PDB entry 8EM4 | electron microscopy, 2.83 A resolution | chains A and B

== Chain A (and B) ==
Name: Low-density lipoprotein receptor-related protein 2
Source organism: Mus musculus
Notes: chain B of this document is another copy of the same molecule, construct and numbering; everything in this record applies to it too
Reference sequence: A2ARV4 (LRP2_MOUSE); residue numbers follow UniProt; this construct covers 1-4660
Chain sequence (4660 residues; each row starts with the number of its first residue):
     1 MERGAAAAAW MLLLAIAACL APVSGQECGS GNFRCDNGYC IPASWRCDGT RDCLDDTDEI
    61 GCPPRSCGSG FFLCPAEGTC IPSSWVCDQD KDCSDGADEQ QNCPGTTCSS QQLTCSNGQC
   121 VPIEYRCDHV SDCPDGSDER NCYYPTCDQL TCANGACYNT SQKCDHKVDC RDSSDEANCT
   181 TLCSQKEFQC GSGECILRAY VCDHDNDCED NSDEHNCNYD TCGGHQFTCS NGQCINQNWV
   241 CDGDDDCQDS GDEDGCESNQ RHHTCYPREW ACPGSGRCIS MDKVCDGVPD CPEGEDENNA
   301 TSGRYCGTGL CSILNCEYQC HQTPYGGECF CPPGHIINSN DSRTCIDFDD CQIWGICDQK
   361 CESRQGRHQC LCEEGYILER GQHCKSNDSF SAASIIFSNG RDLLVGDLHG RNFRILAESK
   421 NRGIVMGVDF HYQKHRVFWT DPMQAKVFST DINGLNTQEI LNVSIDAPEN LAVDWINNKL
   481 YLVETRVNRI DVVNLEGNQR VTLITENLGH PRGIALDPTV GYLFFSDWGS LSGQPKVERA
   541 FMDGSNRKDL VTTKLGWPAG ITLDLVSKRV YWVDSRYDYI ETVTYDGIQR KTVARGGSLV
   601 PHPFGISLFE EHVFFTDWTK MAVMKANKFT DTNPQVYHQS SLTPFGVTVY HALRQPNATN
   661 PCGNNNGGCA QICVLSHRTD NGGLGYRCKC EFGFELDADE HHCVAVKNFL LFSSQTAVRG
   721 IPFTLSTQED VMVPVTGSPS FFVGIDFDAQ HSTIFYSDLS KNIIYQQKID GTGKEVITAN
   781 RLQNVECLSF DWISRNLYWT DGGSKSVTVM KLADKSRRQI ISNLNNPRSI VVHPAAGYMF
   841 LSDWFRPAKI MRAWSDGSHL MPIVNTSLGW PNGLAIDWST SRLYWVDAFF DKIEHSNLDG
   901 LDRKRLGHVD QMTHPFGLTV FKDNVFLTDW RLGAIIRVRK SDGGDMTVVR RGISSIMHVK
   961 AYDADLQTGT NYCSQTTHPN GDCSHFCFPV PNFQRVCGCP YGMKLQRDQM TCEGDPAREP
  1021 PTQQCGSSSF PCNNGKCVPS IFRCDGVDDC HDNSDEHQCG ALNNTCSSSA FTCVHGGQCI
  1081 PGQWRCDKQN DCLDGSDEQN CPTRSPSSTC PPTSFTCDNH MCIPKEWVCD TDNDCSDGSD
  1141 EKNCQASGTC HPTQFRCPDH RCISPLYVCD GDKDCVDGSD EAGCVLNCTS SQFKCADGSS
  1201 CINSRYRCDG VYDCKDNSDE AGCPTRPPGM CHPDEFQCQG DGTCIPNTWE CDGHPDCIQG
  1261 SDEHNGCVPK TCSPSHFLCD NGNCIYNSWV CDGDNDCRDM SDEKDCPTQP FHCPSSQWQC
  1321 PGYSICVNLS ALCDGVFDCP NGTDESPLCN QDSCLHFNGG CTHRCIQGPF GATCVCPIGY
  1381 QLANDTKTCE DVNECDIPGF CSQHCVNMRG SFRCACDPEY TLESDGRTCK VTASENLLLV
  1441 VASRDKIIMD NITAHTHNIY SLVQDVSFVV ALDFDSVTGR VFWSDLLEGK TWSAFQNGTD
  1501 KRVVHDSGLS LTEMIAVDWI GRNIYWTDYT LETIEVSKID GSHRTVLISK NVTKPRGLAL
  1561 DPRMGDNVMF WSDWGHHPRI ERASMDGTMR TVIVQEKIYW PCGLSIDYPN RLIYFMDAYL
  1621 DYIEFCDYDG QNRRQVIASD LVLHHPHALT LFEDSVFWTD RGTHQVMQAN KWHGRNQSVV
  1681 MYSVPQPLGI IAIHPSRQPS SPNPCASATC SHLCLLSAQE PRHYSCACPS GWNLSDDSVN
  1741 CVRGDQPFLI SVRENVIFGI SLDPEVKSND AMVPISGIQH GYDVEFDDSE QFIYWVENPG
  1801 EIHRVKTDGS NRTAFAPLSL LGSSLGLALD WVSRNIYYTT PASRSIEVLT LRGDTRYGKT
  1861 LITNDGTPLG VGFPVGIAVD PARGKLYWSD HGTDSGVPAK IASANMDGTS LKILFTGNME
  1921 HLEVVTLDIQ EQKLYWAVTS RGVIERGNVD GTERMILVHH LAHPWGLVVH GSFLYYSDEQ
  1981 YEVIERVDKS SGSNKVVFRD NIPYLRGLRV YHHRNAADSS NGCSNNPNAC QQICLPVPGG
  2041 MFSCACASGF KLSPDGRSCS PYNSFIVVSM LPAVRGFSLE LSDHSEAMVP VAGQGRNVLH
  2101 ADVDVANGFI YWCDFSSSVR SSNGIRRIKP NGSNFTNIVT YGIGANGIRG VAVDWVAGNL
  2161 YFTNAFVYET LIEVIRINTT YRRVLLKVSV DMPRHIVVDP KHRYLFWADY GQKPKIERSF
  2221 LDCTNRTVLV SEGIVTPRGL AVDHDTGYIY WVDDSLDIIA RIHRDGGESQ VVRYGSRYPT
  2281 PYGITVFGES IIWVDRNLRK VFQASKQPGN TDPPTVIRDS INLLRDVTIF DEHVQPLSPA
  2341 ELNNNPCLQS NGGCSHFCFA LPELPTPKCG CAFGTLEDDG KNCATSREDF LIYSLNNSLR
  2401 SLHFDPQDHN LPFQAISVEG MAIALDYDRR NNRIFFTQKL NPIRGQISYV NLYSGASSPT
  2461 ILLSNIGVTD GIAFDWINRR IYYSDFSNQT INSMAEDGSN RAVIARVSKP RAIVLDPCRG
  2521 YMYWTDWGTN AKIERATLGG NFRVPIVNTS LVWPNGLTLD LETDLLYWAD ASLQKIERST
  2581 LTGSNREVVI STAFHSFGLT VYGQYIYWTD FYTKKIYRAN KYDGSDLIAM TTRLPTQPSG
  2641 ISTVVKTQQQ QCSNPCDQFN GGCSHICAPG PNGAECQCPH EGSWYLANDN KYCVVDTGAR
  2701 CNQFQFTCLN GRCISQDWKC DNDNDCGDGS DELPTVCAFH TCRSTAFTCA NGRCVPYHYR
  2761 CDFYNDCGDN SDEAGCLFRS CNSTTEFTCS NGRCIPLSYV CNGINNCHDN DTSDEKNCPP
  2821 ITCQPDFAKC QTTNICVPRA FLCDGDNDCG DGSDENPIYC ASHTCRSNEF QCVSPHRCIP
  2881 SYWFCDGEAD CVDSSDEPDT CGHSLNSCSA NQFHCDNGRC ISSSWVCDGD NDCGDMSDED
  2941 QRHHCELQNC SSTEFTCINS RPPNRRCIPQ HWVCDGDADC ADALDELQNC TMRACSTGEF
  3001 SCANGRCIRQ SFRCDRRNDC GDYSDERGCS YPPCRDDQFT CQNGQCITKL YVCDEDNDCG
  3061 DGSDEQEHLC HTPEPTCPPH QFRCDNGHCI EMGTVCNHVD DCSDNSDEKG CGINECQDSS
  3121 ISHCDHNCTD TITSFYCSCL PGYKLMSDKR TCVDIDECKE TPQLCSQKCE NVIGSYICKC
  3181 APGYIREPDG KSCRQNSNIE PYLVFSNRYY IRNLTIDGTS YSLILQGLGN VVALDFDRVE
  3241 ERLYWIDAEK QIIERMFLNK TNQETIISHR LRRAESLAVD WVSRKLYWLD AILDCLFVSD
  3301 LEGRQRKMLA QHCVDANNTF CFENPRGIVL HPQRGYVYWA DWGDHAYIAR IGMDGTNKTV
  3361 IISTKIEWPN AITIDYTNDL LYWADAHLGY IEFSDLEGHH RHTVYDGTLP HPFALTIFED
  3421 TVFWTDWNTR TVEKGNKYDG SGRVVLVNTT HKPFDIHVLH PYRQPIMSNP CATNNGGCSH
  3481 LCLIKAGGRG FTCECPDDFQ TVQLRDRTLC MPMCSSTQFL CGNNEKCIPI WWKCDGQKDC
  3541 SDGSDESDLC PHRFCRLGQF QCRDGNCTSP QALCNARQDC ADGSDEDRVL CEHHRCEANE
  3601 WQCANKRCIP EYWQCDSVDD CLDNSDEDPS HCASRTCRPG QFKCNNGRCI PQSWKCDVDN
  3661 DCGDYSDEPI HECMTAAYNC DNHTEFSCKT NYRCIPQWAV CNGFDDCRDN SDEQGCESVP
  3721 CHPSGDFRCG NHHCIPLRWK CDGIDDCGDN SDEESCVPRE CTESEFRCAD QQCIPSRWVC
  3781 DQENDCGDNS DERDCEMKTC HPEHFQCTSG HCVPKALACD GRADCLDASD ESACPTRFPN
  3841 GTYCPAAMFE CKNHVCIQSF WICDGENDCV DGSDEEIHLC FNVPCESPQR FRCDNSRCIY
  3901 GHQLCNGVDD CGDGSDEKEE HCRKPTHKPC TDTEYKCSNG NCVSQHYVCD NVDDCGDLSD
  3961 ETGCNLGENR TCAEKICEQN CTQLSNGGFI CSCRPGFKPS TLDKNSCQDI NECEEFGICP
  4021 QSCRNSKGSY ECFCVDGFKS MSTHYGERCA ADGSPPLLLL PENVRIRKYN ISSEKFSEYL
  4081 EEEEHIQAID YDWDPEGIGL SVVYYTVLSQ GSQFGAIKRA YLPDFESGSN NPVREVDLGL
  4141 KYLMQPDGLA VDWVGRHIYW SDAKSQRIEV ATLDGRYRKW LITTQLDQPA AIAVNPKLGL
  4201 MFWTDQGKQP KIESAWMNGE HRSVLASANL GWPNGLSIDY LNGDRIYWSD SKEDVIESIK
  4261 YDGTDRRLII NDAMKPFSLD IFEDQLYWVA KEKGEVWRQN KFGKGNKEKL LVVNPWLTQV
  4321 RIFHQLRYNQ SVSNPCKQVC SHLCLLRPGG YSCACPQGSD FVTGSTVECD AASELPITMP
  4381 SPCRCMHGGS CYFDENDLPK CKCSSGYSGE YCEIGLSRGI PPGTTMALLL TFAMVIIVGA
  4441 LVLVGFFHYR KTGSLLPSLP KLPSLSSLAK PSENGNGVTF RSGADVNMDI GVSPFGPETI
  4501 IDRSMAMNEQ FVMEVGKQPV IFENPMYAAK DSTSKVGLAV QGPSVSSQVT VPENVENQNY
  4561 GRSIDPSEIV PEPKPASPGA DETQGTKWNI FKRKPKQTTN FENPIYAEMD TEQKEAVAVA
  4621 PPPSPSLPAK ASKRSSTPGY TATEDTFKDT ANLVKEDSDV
Unresolved in the structure: 1-27, 104-219, 298-304, 1272-1349, 2779-3033, 3881-3992, 4414-4660
Disulfide bonds: Cys28-Cys40, Cys35-Cys53, Cys47-Cys62, Cys67-Cys80, Cys74-Cys93, Cys87-Cys103, Cys222-Cys234, Cys229-Cys247, Cys241-Cys256, Cys265-Cys278, Cys272-Cys291, Cys285-Cys306, Cys311-Cys320, Cys316-Cys329, Cys331-Cys345, Cys351-Cys361, Cys357-Cys370, Cys372-Cys384, Cys662-Cys673, Cys669-Cys688, Cys690-Cys703, Cys973-Cys987, Cys983-Cys997, Cys999-Cys1012, Cys1025-Cys1037, Cys1032-Cys1050, Cys1044-Cys1059, Cys1066-Cys1079, Cys1073-Cys1092, Cys1086-Cys1101, Cys1110-Cys1122, Cys1117-Cys1135, Cys1129-Cys1144, Cys1150-Cys1162, Cys1157-Cys1175, Cys1169-Cys1184, Cys1188-Cys1201, Cys1195-Cys1214, Cys1208-Cys1223, Cys1231-Cys1244, Cys1238-Cys1257, Cys1251-Cys1267, Cys1354-Cys1365, Cys1361-Cys1374, Cys1376-Cys1389, Cys1395-Cys1405, Cys1401-Cys1414, Cys1416-Cys1429, Cys1705-Cys1714, Cys1710-Cys1726, Cys1728-Cys1741, Cys2023-Cys2034, Cys2030-Cys2044, Cys2046-Cys2059, Cys2347-Cys2358, Cys2354-Cys2369, Cys2371-Cys2383, Cys2518-Cys2652, Cys2656-Cys2667, Cys2663-Cys2676, Cys2678-Cys2693, Cys2701-Cys2713, Cys2708-Cys2726, Cys2720-Cys2737, Cys2742-Cys2754, Cys2749-Cys2767, Cys2761-Cys2776, Cys3034-Cys3046, Cys3041-Cys3059, Cys3053-Cys3070, Cys3077-Cys3089, Cys3084-Cys3102, Cys3096-Cys3111, Cys3116-Cys3128, Cys3124-Cys3137, Cys3139-Cys3152, Cys3158-Cys3169, Cys3165-Cys3178, Cys3180-Cys3193, Cys3313-Cys3321, Cys3471-Cys3482, Cys3478-Cys3493, Cys3495-Cys3510, Cys3514-Cys3527, Cys3521-Cys3540, Cys3534-Cys3550, Cys3555-Cys3567, Cys3562-Cys3580, Cys3574-Cys3591, Cys3596-Cys3608, Cys3603-Cys3621, Cys3615-Cys3632, Cys3637-Cys3649, Cys3644-Cys3662, Cys3656-Cys3673, Cys3680-Cys3694, Cys3688-Cys3707, Cys3701-Cys3716, Cys3721-Cys3734, Cys3729-Cys3747, Cys3741-Cys3756, Cys3761-Cys3773, Cys3768-Cys3786, Cys3780-Cys3795, Cys3800-Cys3812, Cys3807-Cys3825, Cys3819-Cys3834, Cys3844-Cys3856, Cys3851-Cys3869, Cys3863-Cys3880, Cys3993-Cys4007, Cys4013-Cys4023, Cys4019-Cys4032, Cys4034-Cys4049, Cys4336-Cys4344, Cys4340-Cys4353, Cys4355-Cys4369, Cys4383-Cys4391, Cys4385-Cys4401, Cys4403-Cys4412
Covalently attached groups: 2-acetamido-2-deoxy-beta-D-galactopyranose (NGA) linked to Thr221, Thr1022, Thr1065, Thr1103, Thr1109, Thr1149, Thr1225, Thr1271, Thr2741, Thr3072, Thr3076, Thr3799, Thr3836; N-acetylglucosamine (NAG) linked to Asn340, Asn387, Asn462, Asn657, Asn865, Asn1187, Asn1384, Asn1451, Asn1497, Asn1551, Asn1676, Asn1733, Asn1811, Asn2134, Asn2178, Asn2225, Asn2396, Asn2488, Asn2548, Asn3127, Asn3213, Asn3259, Asn3317, Asn3357, Asn3448, Asn3566, Asn3682, Asn3840, Asn4070, Asn4329
Bound ions: Ca2+ site 1: Trp45, Asp48, Thr50, Asp52, Asp58, Glu59; Ca2+ site 2: Trp85, Asp88, Asp90, Asp92, Asp98, Glu99; Ca2+ site 3: Trp239, Asp242, Asp244, Asp246, Asp252, Glu253; Ca2+ site 4: Asp242, Asp244, Asp246; Ca2+ site 5: Lys283, Val284, Asp286, Val288, Asp290, Asp296, Glu297; Ca2+ site 6: Ser575, Asp578, Pro601, Thr1131, Asp1132; Ca2+ site 7: Ala888, Asp891, Thr913; Ca2+ site 8: Phe1042, Asp1045, Val1047, Asp1049, Asp1055, Glu1056; Ca2+ site 9: Asp1045, Asp1049; Ca2+ site 10: Trp1084, Asp1087, Gln1089, Asp1091, Asp1097, Glu1098; Ca2+ site 11: Trp1127, Val1128, Asp1130, Asp1132, Asp1134, Asp1140, Glu1141; Ca2+ site 12 near Asp1130 (its only coordinating residue here); 29 more Ca2+ sites not listed
Ligand contacts:
  - 2-acetamido-2-deoxy-beta-D-galactopyranose (NGA), molecule 1: Pro64, Arg65, Ser66, Cys67
  - 2-acetamido-2-deoxy-beta-D-galactopyranose (NGA), molecule 2: Ile1378, Met1408, Gly1410, Ser1411, Phe1412
  - 2-acetamido-2-deoxy-beta-D-galactopyranose (NGA), molecule 3: Pro3141, Tyr3143, Gly3174, Ser3175, Tyr3176
UniProt features mapped onto this chain:
  - region: Gln4597 to Asp4610 (Interaction with DAB2)
  - motif: Ser4454 to Pro4463 (SH3-binding), Pro4457 to Leu4462 (PxLPxI/L motif 1), Pro4460 to Leu4465 (PxLPxI/L motif 2), Phe4522 to Tyr4527 (Endocytosis signal), Asn4603 to Tyr4606 (NPXY motif), Tyr4606 to Met4609 (SH2-binding), Val4619 to Lys4630 (SH3-binding)
  - binding site (Ca(2+)): Trp1127, Asp1130, Asp1132, Asp1134, Asp1140, Glu1141, Tyr1206, Asp1209, Val1211, Asp1213, Asp1219, Glu1220
  - modified residue: Ser4464 (Phosphoserine), Ser4467 (Phosphoserine), Ser4577 (Phosphoserine), Ser4624 (Phosphoserine), Thr4637 (Phosphothreonine), Ser4658 (Phosphoserine)
  - glycosylation (N-linked (GlcNAc...) asparagine): Asn159, Asn178, Asn299, Asn340, Asn387, Asn462, Asn657, Asn865, Asn1063, Asn1187, Asn1328, Asn1341, Asn1384, Asn1451, Asn1497, Asn1551, Asn1676, Asn1733, Asn1811, Asn2131 and 23 more in UniProt
From the paper describing this entry:
  - Ca2+ coordination: Ala1618, Asp1621, His1644, Asn2001, Asp2254, Asp2257, Pro2279
  - self-association interface (contacts with another copy of this molecule); pairs are residue here / residue on that copy: Tyr1981-Pro2279 (hydrophobic contact)
  - disease-associated variants - R3194Q: abolished expression (citing earlier work)
  - disease-associated variants - D2257Y: abolished binding to Ca2+ (proposed by the authors, not directly observed)

== How chain A and chain B interact ==
Pairs across the interface - 195 pairs, chain A then chain B:
  Trp45(A) - Lys4337(B)
  Trp45(A) - Val4339(B)  hydrophobic
  Asp48(A) - Lys4337(B)  salt bridge
  Thr50(A) - Pro4335(B)
  Thr50(A) - Lys4337(B)  hydrogen bond
  Thr50(A) - Gly4349(B)
  Arg51(A) - Arg4347(B)  hydrogen bond (backbone-side chain)
  Arg51(A) - Pro4348(B)  hydrogen bond (side chain-backbone)
  Arg51(A) - Gly4349(B)  hydrogen bond (backbone-backbone)
  Asp52(A) - Lys4337(B)  salt bridge
  Asp52(A) - Tyr4351(B)  hydrogen bond
  Cys53(A) - Arg4347(B)  hydrogen bond (backbone-side chain)
  Asp56(A) - Arg4347(B)  salt bridge
  Trp85(A) - Lys4027(B)
  Asp88(A) - Lys4027(B)  salt bridge
  Gln89(A) - Ser4006(B)
  Gln89(A) - Cys4007(B)  hydrogen bond (side chain-backbone)
  Gln89(A) - Gln4008(B)
  Asp90(A) - Lys4027(B)
  Lys91(A) - Asn4011(B)
  Asp92(A) - Lys4027(B)  salt bridge
  Tyr972(A) - Tyr2757(B)  hydrophobic
  Tyr972(A) - His2758(B)
  Thr976(A) - Leu2777(B)
  Thr977(A) - Cys2761(B)
  Thr977(A) - Cys2776(B)
  Thr977(A) - Leu2777(B)  hydrogen bond (backbone-backbone)
  His978(A) - Tyr2757(B)  hydrogen bond
  His978(A) - Arg2760(B)
  His978(A) - Cys2761(B)
  Gly981(A) - Tyr2757(B)  hydrogen bond (backbone-side chain)
  Asp982(A) - Tyr2757(B)  hydrogen bond
  Asp982(A) - Arg2760(B)  salt bridge
  Gln994(A) - Thr2745(B)  hydrogen bond
  Arg995(A) - Ser2744(B)  hydrogen bond (side chain-backbone)
  Arg995(A) - Thr2745(B)
  Arg995(A) - Ala2746(B)  hydrogen bond (side chain-backbone)
  Arg995(A) - Tyr2757(B)
  Val996(A) - Thr2745(B)
  Arg1007(A) - His2740(B)
  Asp1008(A) - Thr2748(B)
  Gln1009(A) - Cys2742(B)  hydrogen bond (side chain-backbone)
  Gln1009(A) - Thr2748(B)
  Met1010(A) - Phe2747(B)  hydrophobic
  Met1010(A) - Thr2748(B)
  Trp1574(A) - Gln2212(B)  hydrogen bond (backbone-side chain)
  Gly1575(A) - Gln2212(B)
  Pro1578(A) - Gln2212(B)
  Tyr1599(A) - Val2190(B)
  Tyr1599(A) - Gln2212(B)
  Trp1600(A) - Gln2212(B)
  Tyr1619(A) - Tyr2168(B)  hydrogen bond (side chain-backbone)
  Tyr1619(A) - Ser2189(B)  hydrogen bond (side chain-backbone)
  Leu1620(A) - Val2190(B)  hydrophobic
  Ser1639(A) - Leu2627(B)
  Leu1641(A) - Thr2592(B)
  Leu1641(A) - Phe2594(B)
  Leu1641(A) - Leu2627(B)  hydrophobic
  His1891(A) - Glu1920(B)
  Asp1894(A) - His1921(B)  salt bridge
  Asp1894(A) - Thr1939(B)
  Asp1894(A) - Ser1940(B)
  Glu1920(A) - His1891(B)
  His1921(A) - Asp1894(B)  salt bridge
  Thr1939(A) - Asp1894(B)
  Ser1940(A) - Asp1894(B)
  His1960(A) - Arg2277(B)
  Leu1961(A) - Arg2277(B)
  Gln1980(A) - Pro2279(B)
  Gln1980(A) - Asn2297(B)  hydrogen bond (backbone-side chain)
  Gln1980(A) - Leu2298(B)
  Tyr1981(A) - Ser2276(B)
  Tyr1981(A) - Arg2277(B)
  Tyr1981(A) - Pro2279(B)
  Tyr1981(A) - Leu2298(B)  hydrophobic
  Glu1982(A) - Asn2297(B)  hydrogen bond
  Val1983(A) - Ser2276(B)
  Glu1985(A) - Ser2276(B)  hydrogen bond
  Glu1985(A) - Arg2277(B)  salt bridge
  Asn2001(A) - Asp2254(B)
  Asn2001(A) - Ser2255(B)
  Asn2001(A) - Asp2257(B)  hydrogen bond
  Tyr2168(A) - Tyr1619(B)  hydrogen bond (backbone-side chain)
  Ser2189(A) - Tyr1619(B)  hydrogen bond (backbone-side chain)
  Val2190(A) - Tyr1599(B)
  Val2190(A) - Leu1620(B)  hydrophobic
  Gln2212(A) - Trp1574(B)  hydrogen bond (side chain-backbone)
  Gln2212(A) - Gly1575(B)
  Gln2212(A) - Pro1578(B)
  Gln2212(A) - Tyr1599(B)
  Gln2212(A) - Trp1600(B)
  Asp2254(A) - Asn2001(B)
  Ser2255(A) - Asn2001(B)
  Asp2257(A) - Asn2001(B)  hydrogen bond
  Ser2276(A) - Tyr1981(B)
  Ser2276(A) - Val1983(B)
  Ser2276(A) - Glu1985(B)  hydrogen bond
  Arg2277(A) - His1960(B)
  Arg2277(A) - Leu1961(B)
  Arg2277(A) - Tyr1981(B)
  Arg2277(A) - Glu1985(B)  salt bridge
  Pro2279(A) - Gln1980(B)
  Pro2279(A) - Tyr1981(B)
  Asn2297(A) - Gln1980(B)  hydrogen bond (side chain-backbone)
  Asn2297(A) - Glu1982(B)  hydrogen bond
  Leu2298(A) - Gln1980(B)
  Leu2298(A) - Tyr1981(B)  hydrophobic
  Thr2592(A) - Leu1641(B)
  Phe2594(A) - Leu1641(B)
  Leu2627(A) - Ser1639(B)
  Leu2627(A) - Leu1641(B)  hydrophobic
  His2740(A) - Arg1007(B)
  Cys2742(A) - Gln1009(B)  hydrogen bond (backbone-side chain)
  Ser2744(A) - Arg995(B)  hydrogen bond (backbone-side chain)
  Thr2745(A) - Gln994(B)  hydrogen bond
  Thr2745(A) - Arg995(B)
  Thr2745(A) - Val996(B)
  Ala2746(A) - Arg995(B)  hydrogen bond (backbone-side chain)
  Phe2747(A) - Met1010(B)  hydrophobic
  Thr2748(A) - Asp1008(B)
  Thr2748(A) - Gln1009(B)
  Thr2748(A) - Met1010(B)
  Tyr2757(A) - Tyr972(B)  hydrophobic
  Tyr2757(A) - His978(B)  hydrogen bond
  Tyr2757(A) - Gly981(B)  hydrogen bond (side chain-backbone)
  Tyr2757(A) - Asp982(B)  hydrogen bond
  Tyr2757(A) - Arg995(B)
  His2758(A) - Tyr972(B)
  Arg2760(A) - His978(B)
  Arg2760(A) - Asp982(B)  salt bridge
  Cys2761(A) - Thr977(B)
  Cys2761(A) - His978(B)
  Cys2776(A) - Thr977(B)
  Leu2777(A) - Thr976(B)
  Leu2777(A) - Thr977(B)  hydrogen bond (backbone-backbone)
  Asp3788(A) - Gly4111(B)
  Asn3789(A) - Ser4112(B)  hydrogen bond (side chain-backbone)
  Asn3789(A) - Phe4114(B)
  Glu3792(A) - Tyr4142(B)
  Arg3793(A) - Tyr4142(B)
  Arg3793(A) - Met4144(B)
  Arg3793(A) - Lys4164(B)
  Asp3794(A) - Tyr4142(B)
  Asp3794(A) - Arg4167(B)  salt bridge
  Glu3796(A) - Lys4141(B)
  Glu3796(A) - Tyr4142(B)  hydrogen bond
  Met3797(A) - Trp4180(B)  hydrophobic
  Ser3809(A) - Tyr4142(B)
  Ser4006(A) - Gln89(B)
  Cys4007(A) - Gln89(B)  hydrogen bond (backbone-side chain)
  Gln4008(A) - Gln89(B)
  Asn4011(A) - Lys91(B)
  Lys4027(A) - Trp85(B)
  Lys4027(A) - Asp88(B)  salt bridge
  Lys4027(A) - Asp90(B)
  Lys4027(A) - Asp92(B)  salt bridge
  Val4064(A) - Val4312(B)  hydrophobic
  Arg4065(A) - Val4312(B)  hydrogen bond (side chain-backbone)
  Gly4111(A) - Asp3788(B)
  Ser4112(A) - Asn3789(B)  hydrogen bond (backbone-side chain)
  Phe4114(A) - Asn3789(B)
  Lys4141(A) - Glu3796(B)
  Tyr4142(A) - Glu3792(B)
  Tyr4142(A) - Arg3793(B)
  Tyr4142(A) - Asp3794(B)
  Tyr4142(A) - Glu3796(B)  hydrogen bond
  Tyr4142(A) - Ser3809(B)
  Met4144(A) - Arg3793(B)
  Lys4164(A) - Arg3793(B)
  Arg4167(A) - Asp3794(B)  salt bridge
  Trp4180(A) - Met3797(B)  hydrophobic
  Lys4293(A) - Trp4316(B)
  Val4312(A) - Val4064(B)  hydrophobic
  Val4312(A) - Arg4065(B)  hydrogen bond (backbone-side chain)
  Val4312(A) - Trp4316(B)  hydrophobic
  Asn4314(A) - Asn4314(B)
  Asn4314(A) - Trp4316(B)
  Pro4315(A) - Trp4316(B)
  Trp4316(A) - Lys4293(B)
  Trp4316(A) - Val4312(B)  hydrophobic
  Trp4316(A) - Asn4314(B)
  Trp4316(A) - Pro4315(B)
  Pro4335(A) - Thr50(B)
  Lys4337(A) - Trp45(B)
  Lys4337(A) - Asp48(B)  salt bridge
  Lys4337(A) - Thr50(B)  hydrogen bond
  Lys4337(A) - Asp52(B)  salt bridge
  Val4339(A) - Trp45(B)  hydrophobic
  Arg4347(A) - Arg51(B)  hydrogen bond (side chain-backbone)
  Arg4347(A) - Cys53(B)  hydrogen bond (side chain-backbone)
  Arg4347(A) - Asp56(B)  salt bridge
  Pro4348(A) - Arg51(B)  hydrogen bond (backbone-side chain)
  Gly4349(A) - Thr50(B)
  Gly4349(A) - Arg51(B)  hydrogen bond (backbone-backbone)
  Tyr4351(A) - Asp52(B)  hydrogen bond
Also at the interface, not in a pair above, chain A (149 interface residues in all): Tyr39, Gly49, Leu54, Val990, His1576, His1577, Asp1640, Val1642, Thr1893, Gly1896, Ala1899, His1959, Ala1962, Lys1995, Glu2169, Lys2213, Pro2214, Val2235, Trp2608, Tyr2617, Ser2625, Thr2741, Arg2743, Phe2778, Ala3769, Gly3787, Ser3790, Cys3795, Asp4009, Ser4165, Gly4294, Gly4350, Ser4352, Gln4357, Thr4366, Val4367
Also at the interface, not in a pair above, chain B (149 interface residues in all): Tyr39, Gly49, Leu54, Val990, His1576, His1577, Asp1640, Val1642, Thr1893, Gly1896, Ala1899, His1959, Ala1962, Lys1995, Glu2169, Lys2213, Pro2214, Val2235, Trp2608, Tyr2617, Ser2625, Thr2741, Arg2743, Phe2778, Ala3769, Gly3787, Ser3790, Cys3795, Asp4009, Ser4165, Gly4294, Gly4350, Ser4352, Gln4357, Thr4366, Val4367

== Summary ==
Chain A and chain B each contribute 149 residues to their interface; the contacts include 50 hydrogen bonds
and 18 salt bridges. Polar contacts include Asp48(A)-Lys4337(B), Asp52(A)-Lys4337(B) and Asp56(A)-Arg4347(B).
Ligands of chain A: 3 copies of 2-acetamido-2-deoxy-beta-D-galactopyranose. From the paper: R3194Q of chain A
abolishes expression; Ca2+ coordination by Ala1618(A), Asp1621(A) and His1644(A) among others.
Both chains are Low-density lipoprotein receptor-related protein 2 (Mus musculus). Entry 8EM4 (Cryo-EM
structure of LRP2 at pH 7.5) was determined by electron microscopy together with 8EM7 from the same study.
